PDB entry 3WOP | X-ray diffraction, 1.95 A resolution | chains A and B of the 4 polymer chains in the assembly

[Chain A (and B)]
Name: dipeptidyl aminopeptidase BII
From: Pseudoxanthomonas mexicana
Notes: EC 3.4.14.-; chain B of this document is another copy of the same molecule, construct and numbering; everything in this record applies to it too
UniProt: V5YM14 (V5YM14_9GAMM); residue numbers follow UniProt; this construct covers 25-722
Chain sequence (698 residues; each row starts with the number of its first residue):
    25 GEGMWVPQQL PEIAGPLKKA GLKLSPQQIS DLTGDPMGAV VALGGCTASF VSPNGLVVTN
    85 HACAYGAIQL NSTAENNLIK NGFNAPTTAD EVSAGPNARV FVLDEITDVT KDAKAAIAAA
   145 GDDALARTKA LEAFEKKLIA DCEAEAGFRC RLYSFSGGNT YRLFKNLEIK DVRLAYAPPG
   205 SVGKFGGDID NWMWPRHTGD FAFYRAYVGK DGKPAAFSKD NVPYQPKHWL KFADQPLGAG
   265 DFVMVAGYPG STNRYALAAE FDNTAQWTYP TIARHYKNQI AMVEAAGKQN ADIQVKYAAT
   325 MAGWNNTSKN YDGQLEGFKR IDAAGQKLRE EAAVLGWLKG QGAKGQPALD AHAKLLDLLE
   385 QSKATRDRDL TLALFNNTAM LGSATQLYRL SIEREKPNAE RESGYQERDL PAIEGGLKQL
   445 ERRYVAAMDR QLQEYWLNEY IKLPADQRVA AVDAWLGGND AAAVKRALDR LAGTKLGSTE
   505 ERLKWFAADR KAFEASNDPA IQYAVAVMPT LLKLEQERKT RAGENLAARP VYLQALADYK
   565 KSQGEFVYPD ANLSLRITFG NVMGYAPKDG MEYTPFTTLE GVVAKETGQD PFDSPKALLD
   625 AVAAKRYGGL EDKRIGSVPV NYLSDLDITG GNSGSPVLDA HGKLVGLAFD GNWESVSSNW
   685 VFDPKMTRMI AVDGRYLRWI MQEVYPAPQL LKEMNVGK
Disordered / not traced: 722
Sequence notes: engineered mutation Ala86 (His in V5YM14)
Disulfides: Cys70-Cys87, Cys166-Cys174
Metal / ion sites: Zn2+ site 1: Lys47, His665; Zn2+ site 2: Glu505, Lys508
Swiss-Prot annotation at these positions:
  - active site (Charge relay system): Asp224, Ser657
  - binding site (substrate): Asn215, Trp216, Asn330, Gly655 to Ser657, Phe673, Asp674
  - mutagenesis: Asp195 (D195A: Decreased enzymatic activity to 23 percent relative to wild-type), Asp214 (D214A: Decreased enzymatic activity to 1.5 percent relative to wild-type; D214N: Decreased enzymatic activity to 3.0 percent relative to wild-type), Asn215 (N215A: Loss of enzymatic activity), Trp216 (W216A: Loss of enzymatic activity), Asp224 (D224A: Decreased enzymatic activity to 0.026 percent relative to wild-type. Loss of enzymatic activity; when associated with A-86 and A-657 ...), Asn330 (N330A: Loss of enzymatic activity), Asp522 (D522A: Decreased enzymatic activity to 32 percent relative to wild-type; D522N: Decreased enzymatic activity to 16 percent relative to wild-type), Asp574 (D574A: Decreased enzymatic activity to 83 percent relative to wild-type; D574N: Decreased enzymatic activity to 21 percent relative to wild-type), Ser657 (S657A: Loss of enzymatic activity. Loss of enzymatic activity; when associated with A-86 and A-224), Asp674 (D674A: Loss of enzymatic activity), Gly675 (G675R: Acquires the enzymatic activity for synthetic substrates with Asp/Glu at P1 position)
Reported in the primary citation:
  - catalytic residues: Asp224, Gly655, Ser657
  - binding site for Angiotensin IV: Gly69, Cys70, Asn215, Trp216, Arg220, Asn330, Leu577, Gly655, Ser657, Phe673 to Ser682
  - contacts within the chain: His85-Asp224 (backbone contact), Arg220-Asp674 (hydrogen bond)
  - mutagenesis - N215A, W216A, N330A, D674A: decreased catalytic activity
  - specificity-determining residues: Phe673
  - conformationally variable residues (domain motion): Gln313, Asn330
  - specificity-determining residues: Gly675 (proposed by the authors, not directly observed)
  - mutagenesis - H86A: abolished catalytic activity on hexapeptide

[Interface between chain A and chain B]
Contacting residue pairs - 30 pairs, chain A then chain B:
  Trp218(A) with Gly594(B), hydrogen bond (side chain-backbone)
  Pro219(A) with Asp593(B)
  His221(A) with Asp593(B), salt bridge
  Lys592(A) with Pro219(B)
  Asp593(A) with Pro219(B); His221(B), salt bridge; Thr601(B); Thr602(B), hydrogen bond; Gly605(B)
  Gly594(A) with Trp218(B), hydrogen bond (backbone-side chain); Tyr597(B); Thr598(B), hydrogen bond (backbone-backbone); Phe600(B); Thr601(B)
  Met595(A) with Met595(B), hydrophobic; Glu596(B); Tyr597(B), hydrophobic; Thr598(B)
  Glu596(A) with Met595(B); Glu596(B), hydrogen bond (backbone-backbone); Thr598(B)
  Tyr597(A) with Gly594(B); Met595(B), hydrophobic
  Thr598(A) with Gly594(B), hydrogen bond (backbone-backbone); Met595(B)
  Phe600(A) with Gly594(B)
  Thr601(A) with Asp593(B); Gly594(B)
  Thr602(A) with Asp593(B), hydrogen bond (backbone-side chain)
  Gly605(A) with Asp593(B)

[In short]
Chain A and chain B form an interface of 14 and 13 residues respectively; the contacts include 7 hydrogen
bonds and 2 salt bridges. Polar contacts include His221(A)-Asp593(B), Trp218(A)-Gly594(B) and
Asp593(A)-Thr602(B). From the paper: catalytic residues Asp224(A), Gly655(A) and Ser657(A); N215A, W216A and
N330A of chain A, among others, reduce catalytic activity; 5 substitutions were tested in all.
Chain A and chain B are both dipeptidyl aminopeptidase BII (Pseudoxanthomonas mexicana); the structure,
Crystal structure of the DAP BII hexapeptide complex II, was determined by X-ray diffraction, deposited
together with 3WOR.
